1P84 - chains A and H of the 9 polymer chains in the assembly; structure by X-ray diffraction, 2.50 A resolution.

# Chain A
Protein: Ubiquinol-cytochrome C reductase complex core protein I
From: Saccharomyces cerevisiae
Notes: EC 1.10.2.2
Reference sequence: P07256 (UQCR1_YEAST); numbering as in UniProt (aligned over 27-457)
Amino-acid sequence (431 residues; each row starts with the number of its first residue):
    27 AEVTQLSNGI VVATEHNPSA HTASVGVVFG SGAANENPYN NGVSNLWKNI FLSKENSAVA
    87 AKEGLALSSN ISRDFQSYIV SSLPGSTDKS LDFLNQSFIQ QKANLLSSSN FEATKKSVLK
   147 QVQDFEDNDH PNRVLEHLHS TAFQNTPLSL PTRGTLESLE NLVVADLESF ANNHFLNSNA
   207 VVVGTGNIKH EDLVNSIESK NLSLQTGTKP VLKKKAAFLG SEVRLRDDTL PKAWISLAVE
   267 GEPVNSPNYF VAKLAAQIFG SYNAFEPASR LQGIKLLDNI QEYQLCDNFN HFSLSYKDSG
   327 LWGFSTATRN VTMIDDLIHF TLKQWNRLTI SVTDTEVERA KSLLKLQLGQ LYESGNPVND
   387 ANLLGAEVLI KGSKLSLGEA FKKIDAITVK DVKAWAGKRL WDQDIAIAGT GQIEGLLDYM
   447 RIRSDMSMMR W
Differences from the reference sequence: conflict D153 (Glu in P07256)

# Chain H
Protein: Ubiquinol-cytochrome C reductase complex ubiquinone-binding protein QP-C
From: Saccharomyces cerevisiae
Notes: EC 1.10.2.2
Reference sequence: P08525 (UCRQ_YEAST); residue numbers follow UniProt; this construct covers 2-94
Amino-acid sequence (93 residues; numbered 2 to 94; the number before each row is that of its first residue):
     2 GPPSGKTYMG WWGHMGGPKQ KGITSYAVSP YAQKPLQGIF HNAVFNSFRR FKSQFLYVLI
    62 PAGIYWYWWK NGNEYNEFLY SKAGREELER VNV
Small-molecule neighbours: 1,2-Distearoyl-sn-glycerophosphoethanolamine (3PE): R51, F52, Q55, V59

# How chain A and chain H interact
Residue-residue contacts (34; chain A residue first):
  L245(A) - A33(H)  hydrophobic
  G246(A) - V29(H)
  G246(A) - S30(H)  hydrogen bond (backbone-backbone)
  S247(A) - A28(H)
  E248(A) - Y27(H)
  E248(A) - A28(H)  hydrogen bond (backbone-backbone)
  V249(A) - T25(H)
  V249(A) - S26(H)
  V249(A) - Y27(H)  hydrophobic
  R250(A) - T25(H)
  R250(A) - S26(H)  hydrogen bond (backbone-backbone)
  L251(A) - T25(H)
  R252(A) - Q21(H)  hydrogen bond
  R252(A) - I24(H)
  D253(A) - Q21(H)
  D253(A) - K22(H)  salt bridge
  D254(A) - P19(H)
  D254(A) - K20(H)
  D254(A) - Q21(H)  hydrogen bond (backbone-backbone)
  T255(A) - K22(H)
  V337(A) - G14(H)
  T338(A) - W13(H)
  T338(A) - H15(H)
  D428(A) - Y32(H)
  D430(A) - S30(H)  hydrogen bond
  D430(A) - Y32(H)
  E440(A) - W12(H)
  E440(A) - W13(H)
  E440(A) - G14(H)  hydrogen bond (side chain-backbone)
  E440(A) - H15(H)  hydrogen bond (side chain-backbone)
  E440(A) - M16(H)  hydrogen bond (side chain-backbone)
  Y445(A) - S30(H)
  M446(A) - P31(H)  hydrophobic
  R449(A) - Y32(H)
Also at the interface, not in a pair above, chain A (22 interface residues in all): Q170, G441, L443
Also at the interface, not in a pair above, chain H (20 interface residues in all): G23

# Overview
The interface between chain A and chain H involves 22 residues on one side and 20 on the other, with 9
hydrogen bonds and 1 salt bridge. Among the polar pairs are D253(A)-K22(H), R252(A)-Q21(H) and D430(A)-S30(H).
Ligands of chain H: 1,2-Distearoyl-sn-glycerophosphoethanolamine.
Chain A is Ubiquinol-cytochrome C reductase complex core protein I and chain H is Ubiquinol-cytochrome C
reductase complex ubiquinone-binding protein QP-C, both from Saccharomyces cerevisiae; the structure, HDBT
inhibited Yeast Cytochrome bc1 Complex, was determined by X-ray diffraction.
